Entry 5YSL (X-ray diffraction, 2.50 A resolution); this record covers chains A and B.

== Chain A ==
Protein: 1H1 heavy chain
Source organism: Mus musculus
Chain sequence (221 residues; row label = number of the first residue in the row):
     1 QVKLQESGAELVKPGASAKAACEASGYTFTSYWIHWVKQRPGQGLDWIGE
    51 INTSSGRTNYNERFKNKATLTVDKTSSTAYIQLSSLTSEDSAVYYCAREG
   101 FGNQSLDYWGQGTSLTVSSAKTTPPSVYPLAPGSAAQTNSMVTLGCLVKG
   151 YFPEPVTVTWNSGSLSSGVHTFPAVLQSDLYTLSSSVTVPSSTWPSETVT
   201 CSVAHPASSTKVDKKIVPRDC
Unresolved in the structure: 1, 134-139, 219-221
Cystine bridges: Cys-22/Cys-96, Cys-146/Cys-201
What the authors report for this chain:
  - post-translational modification sites: Asn-103

== Chain B ==
Protein: 1H1 light chain
Source organism: Mus musculus
Chain sequence (215 residues; numbered 10 to 224; the number before each row is that of its first residue):
    10 DIILTQSPAIMSASLGERVTLTCTASSSVSSSYLHWYQQKPGSSPKLWIY
    60 STYNLAGAVPPRFSGSGSGTSYSLTISSMEAEDAATYYCQQYHRSPWTFG
   110 GGTKLEIKRADAAPTVSIFPPSSEQLTSGGASVVCFLNNFYPKDINVKWK
   160 IDGSERQNGVLNSWTDQDSKDSTYSMSSTLTLTKDEYERHNSYTCEATHK
   210 TSTSPIVKNFNRNEC
Unresolved in the structure: 223-224
Cystine bridges: Cys-32/Cys-98, Cys-144/Cys-204

== Interface between chain A and chain B ==
Pairs across the interface - 77 pairs, chain A then chain B:
  His-35(A) / Tyr-101(B)
  His-35(A) / Trp-106(B)
  Val-37(A) / Phe-108(B)  hydrophobic
  Gln-39(A) / Gln-48(B)  hydrogen bond
  Gln-39(A) / Tyr-97(B)
  Gln-43(A) / Tyr-97(B)
  Gly-44(A) / Tyr-97(B)
  Leu-45(A) / Tyr-97(B)  hydrophobic
  Leu-45(A) / Phe-108(B)
  Trp-47(A) / Ser-104(B)
  Trp-47(A) / Pro-105(B)  hydrophobic
  Trp-47(A) / Trp-106(B)
  Trp-47(A) / Phe-108(B)
  Glu-50(A) / Trp-106(B)  hydrogen bond
  Tyr-95(A) / Gln-48(B)  hydrogen bond
  Tyr-95(A) / Ser-52(B)
  Tyr-95(A) / Ser-53(B)
  Tyr-95(A) / Pro-54(B)
  Asn-103(A) / Ser-41(B)
  Asn-103(A) / Tyr-42(B)
  Asn-103(A) / His-44(B)  hydrogen bond (backbone-side chain)
  Asn-103(A) / Ser-60(B)
  Asn-103(A) / Tyr-101(B)
  Gln-104(A) / Tyr-42(B)
  Gln-104(A) / Tyr-101(B)  hydrogen bond (backbone-side chain)
  Gln-104(A) / Trp-106(B)
  Ser-105(A) / His-44(B)
  Ser-105(A) / Tyr-46(B)
  Ser-105(A) / Leu-56(B)
  Ser-105(A) / Tyr-59(B)
  Ser-105(A) / Tyr-101(B)
  Leu-106(A) / Tyr-46(B)  hydrogen bond (backbone-side chain)
  Leu-106(A) / Leu-56(B)
  Leu-106(A) / Gln-99(B)
  Leu-106(A) / Tyr-101(B)
  Trp-109(A) / Tyr-46(B)  hydrophobic
  Trp-109(A) / Ser-53(B)
  Trp-109(A) / Pro-54(B)
  Gly-110(A) / Ser-53(B)  hydrogen bond (backbone-side chain)
  Gln-111(A) / Ser-53(B)
  Tyr-128(A) / Ser-131(B)
  Tyr-128(A) / Glu-133(B)
  Tyr-128(A) / Gln-134(B)
  Pro-129(A) / Ser-131(B)
  Pro-129(A) / Glu-133(B)
  Leu-130(A) / Phe-128(B)
  Leu-130(A) / Val-143(B)  hydrophobic
  Ala-131(A) / Phe-128(B)
  Ala-131(A) / Pro-129(B)
  Pro-132(A) / Phe-128(B)
  Thr-143(A) / Ser-126(B)
  Thr-143(A) / Phe-128(B)
  Leu-147(A) / Ser-141(B)
  Lys-149(A) / Gln-134(B)
  Lys-149(A) / Ser-141(B)  hydrogen bond
  Lys-149(A) / Thr-190(B)
  His-170(A) / Asn-147(B)
  His-170(A) / Asn-148(B)
  His-170(A) / Ser-184(B)  hydrogen bond
  Phe-172(A) / Phe-145(B)  hydrophobic
  Phe-172(A) / Asn-147(B)
  Phe-172(A) / Ser-172(B)
  Phe-172(A) / Thr-174(B)
  Phe-172(A) / Ser-184(B)
  Phe-172(A) / Met-185(B)
  Phe-172(A) / Ser-186(B)
  Pro-173(A) / Ser-172(B)  hydrogen bond (backbone-side chain)
  Pro-173(A) / Trp-173(B)
  Val-175(A) / Asn-171(B)
  Gln-177(A) / Leu-170(B)
  Gln-177(A) / Thr-190(B)  hydrogen bond
  Ser-184(A) / Phe-145(B)
  Ser-184(A) / Ser-186(B)  hydrogen bond
  Ser-185(A) / Phe-145(B)
  Ser-186(A) / Phe-145(B)
  Ser-186(A) / Asn-147(B)  hydrogen bond
  Lys-214(A) / Glu-133(B)  salt bridge
Other interface residues (no listed pair), chain A (42 interface residues in all): Asp-46, Asn-61, Gly-102, Asp-107, Gly-112, Gly-133, Leu-144, Gly-145, Thr-171
Other interface residues (no listed pair), chain B (39 interface residues in all): Ser-137

== Summary ==
42 residues of chain A face 39 of chain B across their interface, with 13 hydrogen bonds and 1 salt bridge.
Among the polar pairs are Lys-214(A)/Glu-133(B), Gln-39(A)/Gln-48(B) and Glu-50(A)/Trp-106(B). The paper
reports a modification site at Asn-103(A).
Here chain A is 1H1 heavy chain and chain B is 1H1 light chain, both from Mus musculus. Entry 5YSL (Crystal
structure of antibody 1H1 Fab) was determined by X-ray diffraction together with 5YS2 from the same study.
